PDB entry 7YYO | electron microscopy, 2.87 A resolution | chains M and O of the 16 polymer chains in the assembly

# Chain M (and O)
Molecule: Ribulose bisphosphate carboxylase large chain
Notes: EC 4.1.1.39; chain O of this document is another copy of the same molecule, construct and numbering; everything in this record applies to it too
UniProtKB: A5CKD0 (A5CKD0_9CYAN); numbering as in UniProt (aligned over 1-470)
Chain sequence (470 residues; row label = number of the first residue in the row):
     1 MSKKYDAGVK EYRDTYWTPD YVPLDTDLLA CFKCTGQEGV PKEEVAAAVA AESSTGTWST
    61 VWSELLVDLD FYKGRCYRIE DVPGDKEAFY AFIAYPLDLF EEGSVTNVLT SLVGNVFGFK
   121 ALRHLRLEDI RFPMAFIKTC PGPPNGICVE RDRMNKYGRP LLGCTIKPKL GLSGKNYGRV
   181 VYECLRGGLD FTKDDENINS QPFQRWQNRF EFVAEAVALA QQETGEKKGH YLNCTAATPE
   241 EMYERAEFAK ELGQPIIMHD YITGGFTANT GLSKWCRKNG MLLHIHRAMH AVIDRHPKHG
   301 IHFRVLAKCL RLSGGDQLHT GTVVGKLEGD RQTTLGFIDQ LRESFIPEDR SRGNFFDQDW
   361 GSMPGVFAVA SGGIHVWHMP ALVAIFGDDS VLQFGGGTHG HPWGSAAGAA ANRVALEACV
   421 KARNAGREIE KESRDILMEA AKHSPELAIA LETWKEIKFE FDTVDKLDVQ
Disordered / not traced: 1-10, 329, 457-470
Metal / ion sites: Mg2+ near Gly373 (its only coordinating residue here)
Residues lining bound ligands: 2-carboxyarabinitol-1,5-diphosphate (CAP): Lys167, Gly372, Gly373, Phe394, Gly395, Gly396, Gly397, Gly400, Trp454

# Chain M / chain O interface
Contacting residue pairs (4; chain M residue first):
  Asp152(M) with Lys175(O)
  Arg153(M) with Glu211(O), salt bridge
  Asn155(M) with Lys175(O)
  Ser362(M) with Pro202(O)
Also at the interface, not in a pair above, chain M (7 interface residues in all): Val149, Tyr157, Arg277
Also at the interface, not in a pair above, chain O (7 interface residues in all): Arg205, Gln207, Asn208, Phe212

# In short
Chain M and chain O each contribute 7 residues to their interface, with 1 salt bridge. The salt-bridged pair
is Arg153(M)-Glu211(O). Bound to chain M: 2-carboxyarabinitol-1,5-diphosphate.
Chain M and chain O are both Ribulose bisphosphate carboxylase large chain; the structure, Cryo-EM structure
of an a-carboxysome RuBisCO enzyme at 2.9 A resolution, was determined by electron microscopy, deposited
together with 8CMY.
